8K8T - chains C and K of the 4 polymer chains in the assembly; structure by electron microscopy, 3.80 A resolution.

Chain C:
Protein: Cullin-3
Organism: Homo sapiens
UniProt: Q13618 (CUL3_HUMAN); residue numbers follow UniProt; this construct covers 1-768
Sequence (776 residues; numbered 1 to 776; the number before each row is that of its first residue):
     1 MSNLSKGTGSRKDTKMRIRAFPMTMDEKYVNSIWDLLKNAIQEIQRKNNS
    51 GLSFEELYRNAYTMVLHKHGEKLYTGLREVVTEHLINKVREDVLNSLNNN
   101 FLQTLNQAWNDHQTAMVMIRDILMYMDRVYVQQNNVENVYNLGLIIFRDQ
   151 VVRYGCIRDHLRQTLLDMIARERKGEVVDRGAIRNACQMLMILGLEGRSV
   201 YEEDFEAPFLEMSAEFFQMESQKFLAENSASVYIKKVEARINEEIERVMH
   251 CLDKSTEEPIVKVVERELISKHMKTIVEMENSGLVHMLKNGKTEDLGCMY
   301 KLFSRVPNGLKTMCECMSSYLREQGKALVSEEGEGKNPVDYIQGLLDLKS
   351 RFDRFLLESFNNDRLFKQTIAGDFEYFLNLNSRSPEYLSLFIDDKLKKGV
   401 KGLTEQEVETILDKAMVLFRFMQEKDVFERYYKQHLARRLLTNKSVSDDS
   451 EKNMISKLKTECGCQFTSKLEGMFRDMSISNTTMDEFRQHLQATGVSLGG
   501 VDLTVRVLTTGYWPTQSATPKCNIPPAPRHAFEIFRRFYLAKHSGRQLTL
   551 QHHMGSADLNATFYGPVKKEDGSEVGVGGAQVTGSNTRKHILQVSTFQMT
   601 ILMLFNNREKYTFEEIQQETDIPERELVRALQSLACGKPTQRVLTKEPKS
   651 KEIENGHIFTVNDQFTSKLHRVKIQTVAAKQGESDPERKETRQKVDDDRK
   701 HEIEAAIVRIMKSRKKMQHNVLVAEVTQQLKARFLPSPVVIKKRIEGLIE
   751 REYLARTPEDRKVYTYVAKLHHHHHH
Disordered / not traced: 1-13, 175, 226, 283, 332-335, 398-403, 427, 429, 460-463, 483-776
Construct notes: expression tag (769-776)
UniProt features mapped onto this chain:
  - region: Ser2 to Ile41 (Interaction with KLHL18)
  - modified residue: Ser2 (N-acetylserine), Ser585 (Phosphoserine)
  - cross-link: Lys712 (Glycyl lysine isopeptide (Lys-Gly) (interchain with G-Cter in NEDD8))

Chain K:
Protein: Kelch-like protein 22
Organism: Homo sapiens
UniProt: Q53GT1 (KLH22_HUMAN); residue numbers follow UniProt; this construct covers 1-634
Sequence (660 residues; numbered -25 to 634; the number before each row is that of its first residue; numbers below 1 keep their minus sign (Met-25 is residue -25)):
   -25 MSYYHHHHHHDYDIPTTENLYFQGAMMAEEQEFTQLCKLPAQPSHPHCVN
    25 NTYRSAQHSQALLRGLLALRDSGILFDVVLVVEGRHIEAHRILLAASCDY
    75 FRGMFAGGLKEMEQEEVLIHGVSYNAMCQILHFIYTSELELSLSNVQETL
   125 VAACQLQIPEIIHFCCDFLMSWVDEENILDVYRLAELFDLSRLTEQLDTY
   175 ILKNFVAFSRTDKYRQLPLEKVYSLLSSNRLEVSCETEVYEGALLYHYSL
   225 EQVQADQISLHEPPKLLETVRFPLMEAEVLQRLHDKLDPSPLRDTVASAL
   275 MYHRNESLQPSLQSPQTELRSDFQCVVGFGGIHSTPSTVLSDQAKYLNPL
   325 LGEWKHFTASLAPRMSNQGIAVLNNFVYLIGGDNNVQGFRAESRCWRYDP
   375 RHNRWFQIQSLQQEHADLSVCVVGRYIYAVAGRDYHNDLNAVERYDPATN
   425 SWAYVAPLKREVYAHAGATLEGKMYITCGRRGEDYLKETHCYDPGSNTWH
   475 TLADGPVRRAWHGMATLLNKLYVIGGSNNDAGYRRDVHQVACYSCTSGQW
   525 SSVCPLPAGHGEPGIAVLDNRIYVLGGRSHNRGSRTGYVHIYDVEKDCWE
   575 EGPQLDNSISGLAACVLTLPRSLLLEPPRGTPDRSQADPDFASEVMSVSD
   625 WEEFDNSSED
Disordered / not traced: -25 to 23, 148, 179-634
Construct notes: initiating methionine (-25); expression tag (-24 to 0)
UniProt features mapped onto this chain:
  - modified residue: Ala2 (N-acetylalanine), Thr463 (Phosphothreonine), Tyr466 (Phosphotyrosine), Thr475 (Phosphothreonine), Thr605 (Phosphothreonine)

How chain C and chain K interact:
Pairs across the interface (51; chain C residue first):
  Thr14(C) - Trp146(K)
  Arg17(C) - Glu150(K)  salt bridge
  Ile18(C) - Trp146(K)
  Ile18(C) - Asn151(K)
  Arg19(C) - Glu150(K)
  Arg19(C) - Asn151(K)
  Arg19(C) - Asp154(K)  salt bridge
  Ala20(C) - Gln121(K)
  Phe21(C) - Gln121(K)
  Phe21(C) - Asp154(K)
  Phe21(C) - Val155(K)  hydrophobic
  Pro22(C) - Gln121(K)
  Met23(C) - Leu161(K)  hydrophobic
  Met25(C) - Leu161(K)  hydrophobic
  Asn49(C) - Gly82(K)  hydrogen bond (side chain-backbone)
  Asn49(C) - Leu83(K)
  Asn49(C) - Lys84(K)  hydrogen bond (backbone-backbone)
  Ser50(C) - Lys84(K)
  Gly51(C) - Lys84(K)
  Leu52(C) - Leu83(K)
  Leu52(C) - Lys84(K)  hydrogen bond (backbone-backbone)
  Ser53(C) - Lys84(K)
  Phe54(C) - Tyr74(K)
  Phe54(C) - Gly77(K)
  Phe54(C) - Met78(K)  hydrophobic
  Phe54(C) - Leu83(K)  hydrophobic
  Glu55(C) - Tyr74(K)
  Glu55(C) - Met78(K)
  Glu55(C) - Leu92(K)
  Glu55(C) - Ile93(K)
  Glu55(C) - His94(K)
  Tyr58(C) - Tyr74(K)  hydrophobic
  Tyr58(C) - Cys128(K)  hydrogen bond (side chain-backbone)
  Tyr58(C) - Gln129(K)  hydrogen bond (side chain-backbone)
  Tyr62(C) - Val125(K)
  Tyr62(C) - Cys128(K)
  Tyr62(C) - Gln129(K)
  Leu66(C) - Leu161(K)
  Leu66(C) - Phe162(K)  hydrophobic
  Met118(C) - Leu83(K)  hydrophobic
  Asp121(C) - Gly77(K)
  Asp121(C) - Gly81(K)
  Met124(C) - Asp73(K)
  Met124(C) - Tyr74(K)  hydrophobic
  Met124(C) - Gln131(K)
  Tyr125(C) - Gln131(K)
  Arg128(C) - Asp73(K)  salt bridge
  Arg128(C) - Gln131(K)
  Arg128(C) - Pro133(K)
  Val129(C) - Asp163(K)
  Gln133(C) - Asp163(K)
Also at the interface, not in a pair above, chain C (27 interface residues in all): Ile122
Also at the interface, not in a pair above, chain K (30 interface residues in all): Arg76, Glu85, Leu117, Arg157, Ser165
From the paper, about this interface:
  - specific contacts: Leu52(C)-Leu83(K) (hydrophobic contact), Phe54(C)-Leu83(K) (hydrophobic contact), Ile122(C)-Leu83(K) (hydrophobic contact)
  - interface residues, chain C: Arg17(C), Ile18(C), Arg19(C), Phe21(C), Met23(C)
  - interface residues, chain K: Leu83(K), Gln121(K), Trp146(K), Val155(K), Arg157(K), Leu161(K), Phe162(K)

Summary:
27 residues of chain C face 30 of chain K across their interface, with 5 hydrogen bonds and 3 salt bridges.
Among the polar pairs are Arg17(C)-Glu150(K), Arg19(C)-Asp154(K) and Arg128(C)-Asp73(K). The authors report
hydrophobic contacts between Leu52(C) and Leu83(K), Phe54(C) and Leu83(K) and Ile122(C) and Leu83(K). From the
paper: interface residues Arg17(C), Ile18(C) and Leu83(K) among others.
Here chain C is Cullin-3 and chain K is Kelch-like protein 22, both from Homo sapiens. Entry 8K8T (Structure
of CUL3-RBX1-KLHL22 complex) was determined by electron microscopy.
